Entry 2NRV (X-ray diffraction, 1.80 A resolution); this record covers chain A.

== Chain A ==
Name: UvrABC system protein C
Source organism: Thermotoga maritima
Notes: fragment: The RNAse H andonuclase and helix hairpin helix domains (residues 339-557)
UniProtKB: Q9WYA3 (UVRC_THEMA); residues 339-557 here = UniProt positions 339-557
Sequence (220 residues; each row starts with the number of its first residue):
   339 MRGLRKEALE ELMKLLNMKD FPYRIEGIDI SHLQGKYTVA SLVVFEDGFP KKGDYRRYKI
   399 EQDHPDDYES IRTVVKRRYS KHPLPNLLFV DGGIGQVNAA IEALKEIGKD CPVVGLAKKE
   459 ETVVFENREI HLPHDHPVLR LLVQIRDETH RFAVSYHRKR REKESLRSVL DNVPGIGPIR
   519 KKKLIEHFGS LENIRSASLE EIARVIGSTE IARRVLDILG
Not modelled in the structure: 339, 558
Construct notes: cloning artifact (558)
From the paper describing this entry:
  - mutagenesis - D367A, D429A: decreased catalytic activity on DNA incised
  - mutagenesis - R394A, R394E, H488A, H488D: decreased catalytic activity on 5' incision
  - mutagenesis - R484A: unchanged catalytic activity (UvrC's activity)
  - catalytic residues: Asp405, Lys456 (proposed by the authors, not directly observed)
  - mutagenesis - D405A: decreased catalytic activity on 5' incised DNA
  - mutagenesis - D405N: abolished catalytic activity on 5' incised DNA
  - mutagenesis - D405E: decreased catalytic activity on 5' side
  - mutagenesis - R394E/R395E, H495E/R496E: decreased catalytic activity on 3' incision
  - mutagenesis - H495S/R496S: decreased catalytic activity on DNA
  - mutagenesis - H488E, H495E/R496E: abolished catalytic activity on 5' incision
  - mutagenesis - K456A, K456E, K456E/K457E: decreased catalytic activity
  - mutagenesis - R394A: unchanged binding to DNA
  - mutagenesis - R394E, R394E/R395E: decreased binding to DNA

== Overview ==
From the paper: catalytic residues Asp405 and Lys456; R394A, R394E and H488A, among others, reduce catalytic
activity on 5' incision; 17 substitutions were tested in all.
Chain A is UvrABC system protein C (Thermotoga maritima); the structure, Crystal structure of the C-terminal
half of UvrC, was determined by X-ray diffraction, deposited together with 2NRR, 2NRT, 2NRW, 2NRX and 2NRZ.
